PDB entry 6M5E | X-ray diffraction, 2.80 A resolution | chains A and F

Chain A:
Molecule: Serum albumin
Source organism: Homo sapiens
UniProtKB: P02768 (ALBU_HUMAN); residues 2-582 here correspond to UniProt positions 26-606 (UniProt number = residue number + 24)
Amino-acid sequence (585 residues; each row starts with the number of its first residue):
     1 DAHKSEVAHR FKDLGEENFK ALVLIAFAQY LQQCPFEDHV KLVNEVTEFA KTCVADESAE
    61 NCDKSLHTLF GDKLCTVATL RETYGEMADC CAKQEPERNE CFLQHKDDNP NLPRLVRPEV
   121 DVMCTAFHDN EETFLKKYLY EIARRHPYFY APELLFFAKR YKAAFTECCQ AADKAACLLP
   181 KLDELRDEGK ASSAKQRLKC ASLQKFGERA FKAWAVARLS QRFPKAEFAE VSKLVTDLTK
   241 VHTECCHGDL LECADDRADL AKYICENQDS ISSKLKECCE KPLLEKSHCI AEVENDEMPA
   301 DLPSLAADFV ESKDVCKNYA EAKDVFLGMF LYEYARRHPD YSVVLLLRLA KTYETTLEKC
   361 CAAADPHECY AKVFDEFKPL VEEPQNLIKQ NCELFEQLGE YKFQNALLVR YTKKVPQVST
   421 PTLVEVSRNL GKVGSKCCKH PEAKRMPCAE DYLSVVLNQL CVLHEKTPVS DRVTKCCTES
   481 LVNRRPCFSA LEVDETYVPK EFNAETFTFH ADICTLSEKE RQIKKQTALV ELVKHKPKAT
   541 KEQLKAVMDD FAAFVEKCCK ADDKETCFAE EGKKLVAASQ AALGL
Unresolved in the structure: 1, 583-585
Curated features (UniProtKB/Swiss-Prot):
  - binding site (Cu cation): His-3
  - binding site (Ca(2+)): Glu-6, Asp-13, Glu-244, Asp-249, Glu-252, Asp-255, Asp-259
  - binding site (Zn(2+)): His-67, His-247, Asp-249
  - binding site ((4Z,15Z)-bilirubin IXalpha): Lys-240
  - site: Lys-4 (Not glycated), Lys-20 (Not glycated), Lys-41 (Not glycated), Lys-64 (Not glycated), Lys-73 (Not glycated), Lys-93 (Not glycated), Lys-106 (Not glycated), Lys-136 (Not glycated), Lys-159 (Not glycated), Lys-174 (Not glycated), Lys-181 (Not glycated), Lys-190 (Not glycated), Lys-195 (Not glycated), Lys-199 (Aspirin-acetylated lysine), Lys-205 (Not glycated), Lys-212 (Not glycated), Lys-240 (Not glycated), Lys-262 (Not glycated), Lys-274 (Not glycated), Lys-286 (Not glycated) and 18 more in UniProt
  - modified residue: Ser-5 (Phosphoserine), Ser-58 (Phosphoserine), Ser-65 (Phosphoserine), Thr-83 (Phosphothreonine), Lys-205 (N6-succinyllysine), Ser-273 (Phosphoserine), Ser-419 (Phosphoserine), Thr-420 (Phosphothreonine), Thr-422 (Phosphothreonine), Lys-436 (N6-succinyllysine), Ser-489 (Phosphoserine), Lys-519 (N6-succinyllysine), Lys-534 (N6-methyllysine), Lys-564 (N6-succinyllysine)
  - glycosylation: Lys-12 (N-linked (Glc) (glycation) lysine), Lys-51 (N-linked (Glc) (glycation) lysine), Lys-137 (N-linked (Glc) (glycation) lysine), Lys-162 (N-linked (Glc) (glycation) lysine), Lys-199 (N-linked (Glc) (glycation) lysine), Lys-225 (N-linked (Glc) (glycation) lysine), Lys-233 (N-linked (Glc) (glycation) lysine), Lys-276 (N-linked (Glc) (glycation) lysine), Lys-281 (N-linked (Glc) (glycation) lysine), Lys-313 (N-linked (Glc) (glycation) lysine), Lys-317 (N-linked (Glc) (glycation) lysine), Asn-318 (N-linked (GlcNAc...) asparagine), Lys-323 (N-linked (Glc) (glycation) lysine), Lys-351 (N-linked (Glc) (glycation) lysine), Lys-378 (N-linked (Glc) (glycation) lysine), Lys-413 (N-linked (Glc) (glycation) lysine), Lys-439 (N-linked (Glc) (glycation) lysine), Lys-444 (N-linked (Glc) (glycation) lysine), Asp-494 (N-linked (GlcNAc...) asparagine), Lys-525 (N-linked (Glc) (glycation) lysine) and 4 more in UniProt
Cystine bridges: Cys-53/Cys-62, Cys-75/Cys-91, Cys-90/Cys-101, Cys-124/Cys-169, Cys-168/Cys-177, Cys-200/Cys-246, Cys-245/Cys-253, Cys-265/Cys-279, Cys-278/Cys-289, Cys-316/Cys-361, Cys-360/Cys-369, Cys-392/Cys-438, Cys-437/Cys-448, Cys-461/Cys-477, Cys-476/Cys-487, Cys-514/Cys-559, Cys-558/Cys-567
Small-molecule neighbours:
  - F8F / 10-methylundecanoic acid: Val-7, Val-23, Phe-27, Glu-45, Val-46, Phe-49, Asn-61, Leu-66, Leu-69, Phe-70, Lys-73, Thr-76, Leu-251
  - jeffamine (JEF; O-(O-(2-aminopropyl)-o'-(2-methoxyethyl)polypropylene glycol 500)), molecule 1: Tyr-150, Lys-195, Lys-199, Trp-214, Arg-218, Arg-222, Leu-238, His-242, Arg-257, Ser-287, Ile-290, Ala-291
  - jeffamine (JEF), molecule 2: Phe-206, Arg-209, Ala-210, Ala-213, Val-216, Asp-324, Leu-327, Gly-328, Leu-331, Ala-350, Lys-351, Glu-354, Ser-480, Leu-481, Val-482
What the authors report for this chain:
  - binding site for 10-methylundecanoic acid: Val-7, Val-23, Phe-27, Val-46, Phe-49, Leu-66, Leu-69, Phe-70, Leu-251
  - binding site for 10-methylundecanoic acid: Glu-45, Asn-61, Lys-73 (from molecular simulation)
  - binding site for dalbavancin: Glu-48, Thr-52, Asp-56, Glu-60, Asn-61

Chain F:
Molecule: dalbavancin
Amino-acid sequence (8 residues; row label = number of the first residue in the row):
     1 XYXXXXXX
Modified positions: 5PG ((2S)-(4-hydroxyphenyl)(methylamino)ethanoic acid) at position 1, HCL ((2S)-2-azanyl-2-[2-chloranyl-3,5-bis(oxidanyl)phenyl]ethanoic acid) at position 3, D4P ((2S)-amino(4-hydroxyphenyl)acetic acid) at position 4, D4P ((2S)-amino(4-hydroxyphenyl)acetic acid) at position 5, OMZ ((betaR)-3-CHLORO-BETA-HYDROXY-D-TYROSINE) at position 6, D3P ((2R)-amino(3,5-dihydroxyphenyl)acetic acid) at position 7, DIB (3-amino-(dimethylpropylamine)) at position 8
Covalent attachments: covalent link 5PG_1/HCL_3; covalent link Tyr-2/D4P_4; covalent link D4P_4/OMZ_6; compound F8F linked to D4P_4; covalent link D4P_5/D3P_7
Small-molecule neighbours: alpha-D-mannopyranose (MAN): 5PG_1, HCL_3, D4P_5, D3P_7

Chain A / chain F interface:
Pairs across the interface (14; chain A residue first):
  Glu-48(A) / OMZ_6(F)
  Glu-48(A) / DIB_8(F)
  Phe-49(A) / OMZ_6(F)
  Thr-52(A) / OMZ_6(F)
  Thr-52(A) / DIB_8(F)
  Asp-56(A) / D3P_7(F)
  Ser-58(A) / 5PG_1(F)
  Glu-60(A) / 5PG_1(F)
  Glu-60(A) / Tyr-2(F)  hydrogen bond (side chain-backbone)
  Glu-60(A) / HCL_3(F)
  Glu-60(A) / D4P_4(F)  hydrogen bond (side chain-backbone)
  Glu-60(A) / OMZ_6(F)
  Asn-61(A) / Tyr-2(F)
  Asn-61(A) / D4P_4(F)
Interface residues without a listed pair, chain A (8 interface residues in all): Ala-59

In short:
The interface between chain A and chain F involves 8 residues on one side and 7 on the other; the contacts
include 2 hydrogen bonds. Among the polar pairs are Glu-60(A)/Tyr-2(F) and Glu-60(A)/D4P_4(F). The paper
reports a binding site for 10-methylundecanoic acid at Val-7(A), Val-23(A) and Phe-27(A) among others; a
binding site for dalbavancin at Glu-48(A), Thr-52(A) and Asp-56(A) among others.
Here chain A is Serum albumin (Homo sapiens) and chain F is dalbavancin. Entry 6M5E (Human serum albumin with
cyclic peptide dalbavancin) was determined by X-ray diffraction (same publication as 6M5D).
